5N9J - chains D and E of the 15 polymer chains in the assembly; structure by X-ray diffraction, 3.40 A resolution.

# Chain D
Protein: Mediator of RNA polymerase II transcription subunit 21
Organism: Schizosaccharomyces pombe
UniProt: O94376 (MED21_SCHPO); residue numbers follow UniProt; this construct covers 1-138
Amino-acid sequence (138 residues; row label = number of the first residue in the row):
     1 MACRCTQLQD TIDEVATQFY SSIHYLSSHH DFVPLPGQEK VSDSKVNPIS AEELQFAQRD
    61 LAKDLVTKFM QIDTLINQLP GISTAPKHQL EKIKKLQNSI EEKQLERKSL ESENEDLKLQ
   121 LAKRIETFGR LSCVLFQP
Disordered / not traced: 1-2, 138

# Chain E
Protein: Mediator of RNA polymerase II transcription subunit 7
Organism: Schizosaccharomyces pombe
UniProt: O60104 (MED7_SCHPO); residues 1-376 here = UniProt positions 1-376
Amino-acid sequence (376 residues; row label = number of the first residue in the row):
     1 MEPNEGVQLF SAFPPPPPYY KLFTRENIEK VISNMEKEAK HEDDANTLQP KTEEEIESLA
    61 KLFKKPSCLT SGTYQMFGDT WRLDEAIPSL KEFGIPELYK DIKDGEDEIE VVEYDPKSNA
   121 IVGTSFTRVH DYDKNSPIEN EKILEDDQHT AMKEKDNESD KTMKDVEEKT EPSLKKEEED
   181 IQMKEPLDSQ DTGAVSASSV NEGFRADQKS KDGETSDLIK IPRRAYELRF LSRSLMLNFL
   241 ELLGIMAKAP EQFPSKVENI RVLLLNLHHL INDYRPHQSR ESLIMLLEKQ LKHEESQVEL
   301 LRTHNRQMTE TLEKYKSLDF NMEKEGDVIQ QLKSSIKKPL SGAEDEQKSR SMFSKNDEKL
   361 KKSLELMEDV IKRDLS
Disordered / not traced: 1-9, 39-54, 77-185, 336-376

# How chain D and chain E interact
Residue-residue contacts (68):
  Cys3(D) - Gln278(E)
  Cys5(D) - Arg275(E)
  Thr6(D) - Arg275(E)
  Leu8(D) - Ile271(E)  hydrophobic
  Gln9(D) - His268(E)
  Gln9(D) - Ile271(E)
  Gln9(D) - Asn272(E)  hydrogen bond
  Gln9(D) - Arg275(E)
  Ile12(D) - His268(E)
  Asp13(D) - His268(E)  salt bridge
  Ala16(D) - Leu264(E)  hydrophobic
  Phe19(D) - Phe239(E)  hydrophobic
  Leu65(D) - Phe239(E)  hydrophobic
  Phe69(D) - Ser232(E)
  Phe69(D) - Met236(E)  hydrophobic
  Asp73(D) - Arg229(E)  salt bridge
  Ile76(D) - Ala225(E)
  Ile76(D) - Leu228(E)  hydrophobic
  Ile76(D) - Arg229(E)
  Asn77(D) - Arg229(E)
  Leu79(D) - Tyr274(E)  hydrophobic
  Ile82(D) - Tyr274(E)  hydrophobic
  Ile82(D) - His277(E)
  Ser83(D) - Arg205(E)
  Ser83(D) - Gln208(E)
  Thr84(D) - Phe204(E)
  Thr84(D) - Arg224(E)
  Thr84(D) - Arg280(E)
  Ala85(D) - Ala206(E)  hydrophobic
  Pro86(D) - Arg280(E)
  Gln89(D) - His277(E)  hydrogen bond
  Gln89(D) - Arg280(E)  hydrogen bond
  Gln89(D) - Glu281(E)
  Gln89(D) - Ile284(E)
  Lys92(D) - Ile284(E)
  Ile93(D) - Leu283(E)  hydrophobic
  Ile93(D) - Ile284(E)  hydrophobic
  Leu96(D) - Glu288(E)
  Ser99(D) - Leu291(E)
  Ile100(D) - Leu291(E)  hydrophobic
  Lys103(D) - Glu295(E)
  Gln104(D) - Glu294(E)  hydrogen bond
  Glu106(D) - Val298(E)
  Glu106(D) - Arg302(E)  salt bridge
  Arg107(D) - Glu294(E)  salt bridge
  Arg107(D) - Gln297(E)
  Arg107(D) - Val298(E)
  Leu110(D) - Leu301(E)  hydrophobic
  Leu110(D) - Arg302(E)
  Leu110(D) - Asn305(E)
  Glu113(D) - Asn305(E)
  Asn114(D) - Leu301(E)
  Asn114(D) - His304(E)
  Asn114(D) - Asn305(E)  hydrogen bond
  Leu117(D) - Asn305(E)
  Leu117(D) - Met308(E)
  Leu117(D) - Thr309(E)
  Lys118(D) - His304(E)
  Lys118(D) - Met308(E)
  Gln120(D) - Leu312(E)
  Gln120(D) - Lys316(E)
  Leu121(D) - Met308(E)  hydrophobic
  Leu121(D) - Leu312(E)  hydrophobic
  Arg124(D) - Leu312(E)
  Arg124(D) - Lys316(E)
  Arg124(D) - Leu318(E)
  Thr127(D) - Met322(E)
  Arg130(D) - Met322(E)  hydrogen bond
Also at the interface, not in a pair above, chain D (50 interface residues in all): Arg4, Ser22, Ile23, Ile72, Pro80, Gly81, Lys95, Glu111, Leu131, Leu135
Also at the interface, not in a pair above, chain E (50 interface residues in all): Gly203, Asp207, Arg233, Leu235, Ile260, Leu267, Leu287, Gln290, Asp319, Gly326, Ile329

# In short
Chain D and chain E each contribute 50 residues to their interface; the contacts include 6 hydrogen bonds and
4 salt bridges. Among the polar pairs are Asp13(D)-His268(E), Asp73(D)-Arg229(E) and Glu106(D)-Arg302(E).
Here chain D is Mediator of RNA polymerase II transcription subunit 21 and chain E is Mediator of RNA
polymerase II transcription subunit 7, both from Schizosaccharomyces pombe. Entry 5N9J (Core Mediator of
transcriptional regulation) was determined by X-ray diffraction.
